PDB entry 3AQ0 | X-ray diffraction, 2.65 A resolution | chains A and B

== Chain A (and B) ==
Protein: Geranyl diphosphate synthase
From: Arabidopsis thaliana
Notes: EC 2.5.1.30; fragment: residues in UNP 76-422; chain B of this document is another copy of the same molecule, construct and numbering; everything in this record applies to it too
UniProt: Q9FT89 (Q9FT89_ARATH); residues 2-348 here correspond to UniProt positions 76-422 (UniProt number = residue number + 74)
Sequence (348 residues; each row starts with the number of its first residue):
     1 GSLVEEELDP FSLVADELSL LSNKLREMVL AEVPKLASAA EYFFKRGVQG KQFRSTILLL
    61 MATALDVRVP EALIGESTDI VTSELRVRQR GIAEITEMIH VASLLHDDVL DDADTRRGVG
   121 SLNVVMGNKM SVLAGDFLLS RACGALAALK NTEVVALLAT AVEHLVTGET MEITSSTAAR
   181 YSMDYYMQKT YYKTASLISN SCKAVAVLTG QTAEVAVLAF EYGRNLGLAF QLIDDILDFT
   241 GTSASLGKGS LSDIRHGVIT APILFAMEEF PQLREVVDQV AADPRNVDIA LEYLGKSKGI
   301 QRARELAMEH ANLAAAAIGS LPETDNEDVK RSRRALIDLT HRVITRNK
Not modelled in the structure: 1-7, 68-82 (chain B: 1-8, 68-82, 113-124)
Construct notes: expression tag (1); engineered mutation Ala178 (Glu252 in Q9FT89), Ala179 (Gln253 in Q9FT89), Ala281 (Glu355 in Q9FT89), Ala282 (Lys356 in Q9FT89)
Ion coordination: Mg2+ site 1: Asp107, Asp111 (together with farnesyl diphosphate); Mg2+ site 2 near Asp111 (its only coordinating residue here)
Residues lining bound ligands:
  - farnesyl diphosphate (FPP): Ile99, His100, Ala102, Ser103, Leu104, His106, Asp107, Leu110, Asp111, Arg116, Val162, Leu165, Val166, Glu169, Glu172, Lys193
  - Isopentyl S-Thiolodiphosphate (ISY; 3-methylbut-3-enylsulfanyl(phosphonooxy)phosphinic acid): Gln49, Gly50, Lys51, Phe53, Arg54, His100, Leu104, Arg117, Thr194, Ile198, Phe230
What the authors report for this chain:
  - binding site for Isopentyl S-Thiolodiphosphate: Arg54, His100, Arg117
  - mutagenesis - E178A/Q179A/E281A/K282A: decreased catalytic activity on C10-GPP
  - specificity-determining residues: Ile99, Val162

== Chain A / chain B interface ==
Contacting residue pairs (58):
  Val33(A) with Thr167(B); Met171(B), hydrophobic
  Lys35(A) with Thr174(B)
  Leu36(A) with Val166(B), hydrophobic; Thr170(B)
  His106(A) with His106(B); Asp136(B), salt bridge
  Val109(A) with Lys129(B)
  Leu110(A) with Lys129(B)
  Gly127(A) with Asp111(B)
  Asn128(A) with Val109(B); Leu110(B); Asp111(B), hydrogen bond (backbone-side chain)
  Lys129(A) with His106(B); Asp107(B), hydrogen bond (side chain-backbone); Val109(B); Asp111(B); Glu169(B), salt bridge
  Met130(A) with Thr170(B)
  Val132(A) with His106(B); Val132(B), hydrophobic
  Leu133(A) with Val166(B); Glu169(B); Thr170(B)
  Asp136(A) with His106(B), salt bridge; Leu139(B); Val162(B); Val166(B)
  Phe137(A) with Glu163(B)
  Leu139(A) with Cys143(B), hydrophobic
  Ser140(A) with Ala159(B); Val162(B); Glu163(B)
  Arg141(A) with Glu163(B), salt bridge
  Cys143(A) with Cys143(B), hydrophobic; Val155(B); Ala159(B), hydrophobic
  Gly144(A) with Ala159(B)
  Ala147(A) with Thr152(B); Ala156(B), hydrophobic
  Lys150(A) with Thr152(B)
  Asn151(A) with Thr152(B)
  Thr152(A) with Lys150(B); Thr152(B)
  Val155(A) with Thr152(B)
  Ala156(A) with Ala147(B), hydrophobic
  Ala159(A) with Cys143(B); Ala147(B), hydrophobic
  Glu163(A) with Ser140(B); Gly144(B)
  Val166(A) with Asp136(B); Ser140(B)
  Ile173(A) with Leu133(B), hydrophobic
  Asp278(A) with Arg26(B), salt bridge
  Gln279(A) with Asn23(B)
  Ala282(A) with Ser22(B)
  Asp283(A) with Ser19(B)
  Arg285(A) with Asp16(B), salt bridge
Other interface residues (no listed pair), chain A (40 interface residues in all): Glu32, Asp111, Asp112, Met126, Val162, Thr170
Other interface residues (no listed pair), chain B (38 interface residues in all): Ala15, Met126, Asn128, Phe137, Arg141, Asn151

== In short ==
40 residues of chain A and 38 residues of chain B are in contact, with 2 hydrogen bonds and 6 salt bridges.
Polar pairs include His106(A)-Asp136(B), Lys129(A)-Glu169(B) and Arg141(A)-Glu163(B). From the paper: a
binding site for Isopentyl S-Thiolodiphosphate at Arg54(A), His100(A) and Arg117(A); E178A/Q179A/E281A/K282A
of chain A reduce catalytic activity on C10-GPP.
Both chains are Geranyl diphosphate synthase (Arabidopsis thaliana). Entry 3AQ0 (Ligand-bound form of
Arabidopsis medium/long-chain length prenyl pyrophosphate synthase (surface polar residue mutant)) was
determined by X-ray diffraction, deposited together with 3APZ.
